2WSF - chains F and J of the 18 polymer chains in the assembly; structure by X-ray diffraction, 3.48 A resolution.

[Chain F]
Protein: Photosystem I reaction center subunit III, chloroplastic
From: Spinacia oleracea
UniProt: P12355 (PSAF_SPIOL); residues -76 to 154 here correspond to UniProt positions 1-231 (UniProt number = residue number + 77)
Chain sequence (231 residues; each row starts with the number of its first residue; numbers below 1 keep their minus sign (Met-76 is residue -76)):
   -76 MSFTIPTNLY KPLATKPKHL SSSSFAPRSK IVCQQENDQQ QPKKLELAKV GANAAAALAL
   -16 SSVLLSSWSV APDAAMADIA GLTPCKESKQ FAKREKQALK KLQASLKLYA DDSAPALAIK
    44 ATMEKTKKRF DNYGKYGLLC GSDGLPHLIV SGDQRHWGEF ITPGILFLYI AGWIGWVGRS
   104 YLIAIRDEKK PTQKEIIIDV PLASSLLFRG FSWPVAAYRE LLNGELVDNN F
Not modelled in the structure: -76 to 0
Small-molecule neighbours:
  - beta-carotene (BCR), molecule 1: Pro86, Leu89, Phe90, Ile93, Ala94
  - beta-carotene (BCR), molecule 2: Gly95, Gly98, Trp99, Leu144
  - chlorophyll a (CLA), molecule 1: Ser74, Gly75, Trp80, Ile84, Thr85
  - chlorophyll a (CLA), molecule 2: Phe83, Pro86, Phe90, Leu91, Ala94, Gly95, Ile97, Gly98
  - chlorophyll a (CLA), molecule 3: Phe83, Ile84, Leu91
  - chlorophyll a (CLA), molecule 4: Ile93, Trp96, Ile97, Val100, Leu125
  - chlorophyll a (CLA), molecule 5: Ile97, Gly98, Val100, Gly101, Tyr104, Leu125, Ala126
  - chlorophyll a (CLA), molecule 6: Tyr104, Leu105, Glu118, Ile121, Leu125

[Chain J]
Protein: Photosystem I reaction center subunit IX
From: Spinacia oleracea
UniProt: P17230 (PSAJ_SPIOL); numbering as in UniProt (aligned over 1-44)
Chain sequence (44 residues; numbered 1 to 44; the number before each row is that of its first residue):
     1 MRDFKTYLSV APVLSTLWFG SLAGLLIEIN RFFPDALTFP FFSF
Not modelled in the structure: 43-44
Small-molecule neighbours:
  - beta-carotene (BCR): Phe19, Ala23, Leu26, Ile27, Asn30
  - chlorophyll a (CLA), molecule 1: Pro12, Val13, Ser15
  - chlorophyll a (CLA), molecule 2: Glu28, Arg31, Phe32
  - chlorophyll a (CLA), molecule 3: Asn30, Asp35, Ala36, Leu37

[Interface between chain F and chain J]
Contacting residue pairs (22):
  Leu61(F) with Thr38(J)
  Gly81(F) with Thr38(J)
  Glu82(F) with Thr38(J)
  Ile119(F) with Ala11(J)
  Ile120(F) with Ser9(J); Val10(J)
  Ile121(F) with Leu8(J); Ser9(J); Val10(J), hydrogen bond (backbone-backbone)
  Asp122(F) with Thr6(J), hydrogen bond; Tyr7(J), hydrogen bond (side chain-backbone); Leu8(J), hydrogen bond (backbone-backbone); Ser9(J)
  Val123(F) with Thr6(J); Tyr7(J); Leu8(J)
  Pro124(F) with Leu8(J); Ser9(J); Val10(J), hydrophobic
  Leu125(F) with Trp18(J), hydrophobic
  Ser127(F) with Tyr7(J)
  Ser128(F) with Thr6(J)
Also at the interface, not in a pair above, chain F (13 interface residues in all): Tyr59
Also at the interface, not in a pair above, chain J (11 interface residues in all): Pro12, Leu37, Pro40

[Summary]
13 residues of chain F face 11 of chain J across their interface, with 4 hydrogen bonds. Polar contacts
include Asp122(F)-Thr6(J), Asp122(F)-Tyr7(J) and Ile121(F)-Val10(J). Chain F binds 6 copies of chlorophyll a
and beta-carotene. Chain J binds 3 copies of chlorophyll a and beta-carotene.
Here chain F is Photosystem I reaction center subunit III, chloroplastic and chain J is Photosystem I reaction
center subunit IX, both from Spinacia oleracea. Entry 2WSF (Improved Model of Plant Photosystem I) was
determined by X-ray diffraction (same publication as 3LW5, 2WSC and 2WSE).
